PDB entry 7MNN | X-ray diffraction, 6.70 A resolution (low resolution: residue-level contacts below are approximate; hydrogen-bond / salt-bridge calls are withheld) | chains H and L of the 3 polymer chains in the assembly

[Chain H]
Name: Antibody Fab14 Heavy Chain
Source organism: Homo sapiens
Notes: antibody fragment or engineered binder
Sequence (240 residues; numbered 1 to 240; the number before each row is that of its first residue):
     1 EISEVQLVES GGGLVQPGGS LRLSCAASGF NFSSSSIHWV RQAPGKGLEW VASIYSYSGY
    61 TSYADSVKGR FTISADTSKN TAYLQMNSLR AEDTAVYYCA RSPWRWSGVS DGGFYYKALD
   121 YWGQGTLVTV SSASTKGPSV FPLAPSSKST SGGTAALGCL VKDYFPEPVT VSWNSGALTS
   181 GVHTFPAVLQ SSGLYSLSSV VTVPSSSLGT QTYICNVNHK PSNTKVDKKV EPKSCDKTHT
Unresolved in the structure: 1-3, 231-240
Disulfides: Cys25-Cys99, Cys159-Cys215

[Chain L]
Name: Antibody Fab14 Light Chain
Source organism: Homo sapiens
Notes: antibody fragment or engineered binder
Sequence (215 residues; each row starts with the number of its first residue):
     1 SDIQMTQSPS SLSASVGDRV TITCRASQSV SSAVAWYQQK PGKAPKLLIY SASSLYSGVP
    61 SRFSGSRSGT DFTLTISSLQ PEDFATYYCQ QSSSSLITFG QGTKVEIKRT VAAPSVFIFP
   121 PSDSQLKSGT ASVVCLLNNF YPREAKVQWK VDNALQSGNS QESVTEQDSK DSTYSLSSTL
   181 TLSKADYEKH KVYACEVTHQ GLSSPVTKSF NRGEC
Unresolved in the structure: 1, 215
Disulfides: Cys24-Cys89, Cys135-Cys195

[How chain H and chain L interact]
Residue-residue contacts - 66 pairs, chain H then chain L:
  Gln42(H) - Gln39(L)
  Lys46(H) - Tyr88(L)
  Gly47(H) - Tyr88(L)
  Leu48(H) - Gln39(L)
  Leu48(H) - Pro45(L)
  Leu48(H) - Tyr88(L)
  Leu48(H) - Phe99(L)
  Trp50(H) - Leu96(L)
  Trp50(H) - Ile97(L)
  Trp50(H) - Phe99(L)
  Ser53(H) - Ile97(L)
  Ser62(H) - Ser95(L)
  Tyr98(H) - Gly42(L)
  Tyr98(H) - Lys43(L)
  Tyr98(H) - Ala44(L)
  Trp106(H) - Leu47(L)
  Trp106(H) - Tyr50(L)
  Trp106(H) - Tyr56(L)
  Gly112(H) - Ser94(L)
  Gly113(H) - Ser94(L)
  Gly113(H) - Ser95(L)
  Phe114(H) - Ser93(L)
  Phe114(H) - Ser94(L)
  Phe114(H) - Ser95(L)
  Tyr115(H) - Ser92(L)
  Tyr115(H) - Ser93(L)
  Tyr116(H) - Gln90(L)
  Tyr116(H) - Ser92(L)
  Tyr116(H) - Ile97(L)
  Lys117(H) - Ala35(L)
  Lys117(H) - Ser51(L)
  Ala118(H) - Ala35(L)
  Ala118(H) - Tyr37(L)
  Ala118(H) - Leu47(L)
  Ala118(H) - Tyr50(L)
  Leu119(H) - Tyr37(L)
  Leu119(H) - Leu47(L)
  Asp120(H) - Leu47(L)
  Asp120(H) - Tyr56(L)
  Trp122(H) - Tyr37(L)
  Trp122(H) - Pro45(L)
  Gly123(H) - Ala44(L)
  Phe141(H) - Ser122(L)
  Phe141(H) - Ser124(L)
  Phe141(H) - Gln125(L)
  Pro142(H) - Ser122(L)
  Pro142(H) - Ser124(L)
  Leu143(H) - Pro120(L)
  Ala144(H) - Phe119(L)
  Ser146(H) - Glu214(L)
  Ser151(H) - Phe117(L)
  Ala156(H) - Phe119(L)
  Lys162(H) - Gln125(L)
  Lys162(H) - Thr130(L)
  Lys162(H) - Ser132(L)
  His183(H) - Asn139(L)
  His183(H) - Asp168(L)
  His183(H) - Ser175(L)
  Phe185(H) - Leu136(L)
  Phe185(H) - Ser163(L)
  Phe185(H) - Thr165(L)
  Phe185(H) - Ser175(L)
  Phe185(H) - Leu176(L)
  Phe185(H) - Ser177(L)
  Pro186(H) - Ser163(L)
  Val188(H) - Gln161(L)
Other interface residues (no listed pair), chain H (42 interface residues in all): His38, Val40, Glu49, Tyr121, Pro145, Thr150, Leu160, Ser180, Leu189, Thr202
Other interface residues (no listed pair), chain L (47 interface residues in all): Ala33, Val34, Ser128, Val134, Asn138, Glu162, Val164, Lys170, Lys208

[Summary]
42 residues of chain H face 47 of chain L across their interface.
Here chain H is Antibody Fab14 Heavy Chain and chain L is Antibody Fab14 Light Chain, both from Homo sapiens.
Entry 7MNN (Crystal structure of the N-terminal domain of NUP358/RanBP2 (residues 1-752) T653I mutant in
complex with Fab ...) was determined by X-ray diffraction together with 7MNI, 7MNL, 7MNM, 7MNO, 7MNP, 7MNQ and
14 further entries from the same study.
